7VAP - chains G and H of the 12 polymer chains in the assembly; structure by electron microscopy, 3.00 A resolution.

== Chain G ==
Molecule: V-type ATP synthase subunit D
From: Thermus thermophilus HB8
Reference sequence: O87880 (VATD_THET8); residues 1-223 here = UniProt positions 1-223
Amino-acid sequence (223 residues; numbered 1 to 223; the number before each row is that of its first residue):
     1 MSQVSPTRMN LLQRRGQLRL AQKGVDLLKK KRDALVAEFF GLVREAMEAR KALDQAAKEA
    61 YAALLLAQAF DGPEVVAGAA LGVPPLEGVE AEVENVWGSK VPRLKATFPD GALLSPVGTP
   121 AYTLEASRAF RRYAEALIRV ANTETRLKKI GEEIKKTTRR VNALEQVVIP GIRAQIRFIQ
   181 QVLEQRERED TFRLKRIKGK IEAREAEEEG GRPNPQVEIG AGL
Not modelled in the structure: 1-3, 210-223

== Chain H ==
Molecule: V-type ATP synthase subunit F
From: Thermus thermophilus HB8
Reference sequence: P74903 (VATF_THET8); residue numbers follow UniProt; this construct covers 1-104
Amino-acid sequence (104 residues; numbered 1 to 104; the number before each row is that of its first residue):
     1 MAVIADPETA QGFRLAGLEG YGASSAEEAQ SLLETLVERG GYALVAVDEA LLPDPERAVE
    61 RLMRGRDLPV LLPIAGLKEA FQGHDVEGYM RELVRKTIGF DIKL

== How chain G and chain H interact ==
Residue-residue contacts (55):
  Phe39(G) - Thr97(H)
  Val43(G) - Met90(H)  hydrophobic
  Val43(G) - Val94(H)  hydrophobic
  Val43(G) - Lys103(H)
  Ala46(G) - Met90(H)
  Met47(G) - Met90(H)  hydrophobic
  Arg50(G) - Pro73(H)  hydrogen bond (side chain-backbone)
  Arg50(G) - Val86(H)
  Arg50(G) - Tyr89(H)
  Asp54(G) - His84(H)  salt bridge
  Lys58(G) - Ala80(H)
  Lys58(G) - Phe81(H)
  Tyr61(G) - Leu77(H)  hydrophobic
  Tyr61(G) - Phe81(H)  hydrophobic
  Ala62(G) - Phe81(H)
  Leu64(G) - Glu8(H)
  Leu65(G) - Phe81(H)  hydrophobic
  Ala77(G) - Gln11(H)
  Ala80(G) - Gln11(H)
  Ala80(G) - Arg14(H)
  Ala80(G) - Leu15(H)  hydrophobic
  Val83(G) - Arg14(H)
  Val83(G) - Leu15(H)
  Val83(G) - Gly17(H)
  Pro84(G) - Arg14(H)
  Pro84(G) - Gly17(H)
  Pro85(G) - Arg14(H)
  Pro85(G) - Gly17(H)
  Pro85(G) - Leu18(H)
  Pro85(G) - Glu19(H)
  Pro85(G) - Tyr42(H)
  Leu86(G) - Met1(H)
  Leu86(G) - Gly17(H)  hydrogen bond (backbone-backbone)
  Gly88(G) - Met1(H)
  Val89(G) - Met1(H)  hydrophobic
  Leu104(G) - Leu44(H)  hydrophobic
  Leu113(G) - Leu15(H)
  Leu113(G) - Ala16(H)
  Leu113(G) - Gly17(H)
  Thr123(G) - Leu15(H)
  Ser127(G) - Leu15(H)
  Phe130(G) - Gly12(H)
  Phe130(G) - Ala16(H)  hydrophobic
  Arg131(G) - Ala16(H)
  Tyr133(G) - Phe13(H)  hydrophobic
  Tyr133(G) - Ile74(H)
  Ala134(G) - Leu18(H)  hydrophobic
  Leu137(G) - Ala46(H)  hydrophobic
  Leu137(G) - Leu72(H)  hydrophobic
  Leu137(G) - Ile74(H)  hydrophobic
  Val140(G) - Leu72(H)  hydrophobic
  Ala141(G) - Leu72(H)
  Glu144(G) - Leu93(H)
  Lys155(G) - Lys96(H)
  Lys155(G) - Thr97(H)
Interface residues without a listed pair, chain G (41 interface residues in all): Arg44, Ala79, Leu81, Glu87, Ala91, Ala126, Ile138, Lys148, Gly151
Interface residues without a listed pair, chain H (36 interface residues in all): Ala43, Leu68, Val70, Leu71, Ala75, Glu87, Ile98

== Summary ==
41 residues of chain G and 36 residues of chain H are in contact, with 2 hydrogen bonds and 1 salt bridge.
Among the polar pairs are Asp54(G)-His84(H), Arg50(G)-Pro73(H) and Leu86(G)-Gly17(H).
Chain G is V-type ATP synthase subunit D and chain H is V-type ATP synthase subunit F, both from Thermus
thermophilus HB8; the structure, V1EG of V/A-ATPase from Thermus thermophilus, high ATP, state2-2, was
determined by electron microscopy (same publication as 7VAI, 7VAJ, 7VAK, 7VAL, 7VAM, 7VAN and 11 further
entries).
